Entry 2HG8 (X-ray diffraction, 1.80 A resolution); this record covers chains A and B.

# Chain A
Protein: Branched-chain-amino-acid aminotransferase, mitochondrial
From: Homo sapiens
Notes: EC 2.6.1.42
UniProtKB: O15382 (BCAT2_HUMAN); residues 1-365 here correspond to UniProt positions 28-392 (UniProt number = residue number + 27)
Amino-acid sequence (365 residues; numbered 1 to 365; the number before each row is that of its first residue):
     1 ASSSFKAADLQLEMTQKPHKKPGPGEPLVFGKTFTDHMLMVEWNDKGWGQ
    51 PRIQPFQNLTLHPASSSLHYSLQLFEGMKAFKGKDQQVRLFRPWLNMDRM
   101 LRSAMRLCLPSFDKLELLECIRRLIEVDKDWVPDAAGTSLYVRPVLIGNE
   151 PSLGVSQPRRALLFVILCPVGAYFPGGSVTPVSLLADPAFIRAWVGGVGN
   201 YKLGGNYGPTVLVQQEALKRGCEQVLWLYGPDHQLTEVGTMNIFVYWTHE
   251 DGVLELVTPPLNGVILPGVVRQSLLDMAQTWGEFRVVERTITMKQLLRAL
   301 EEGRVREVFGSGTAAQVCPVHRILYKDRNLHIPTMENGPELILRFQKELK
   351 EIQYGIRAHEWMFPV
Not modelled in the structure: 1-2, 173-178
Sequence notes: conflict Arg159 (Thr186 in O15382); engineered mutation Ala315 (Cys342 in O15382)
Curated features (UniProtKB/Swiss-Prot):
  - binding site (substrate): Tyr141
  - modified residue: Lys202 (N6-(pyridoxal phosphate)lysine), Lys294 (N6-acetyllysine)
Covalent attachments: pyridoxal phosphate (PLP) linked to Lys202
Residues lining bound ligands:
  - N-methylleucine (MLE), molecule 1: Tyr70, Leu153, Gly154, Val155
  - N-methylleucine (MLE), molecule 2: Val182, Gln224, Met241, Ala315, Cys318
  - pyridoxal phosphate (PLP): Arg99, Arg192, Tyr207, Glu237, Thr240, Met241, Asn242, Leu266, Gly268, Val269, Val270, Arg271, Ser311, Gly312, Thr313

# Chain B
Protein: Branched-chain-amino-acid aminotransferase, mitochondrial
From: Homo sapiens
Notes: EC 2.6.1.42
UniProtKB: O15382 (BCAT2_HUMAN); residues 501-865 here correspond to UniProt positions 28-392 (UniProt number = residue number - 473)
Amino-acid sequence (365 residues; row label = number of the first residue in the row):
   501 ASSSFKAADLQLEMTQKPHKKPGPGEPLVFGKTFTDHMLMVEWNDKGWGQ
   551 PRIQPFQNLTLHPASSSLHYSLQLFEGMKAFKGKDQQVRLFRPWLNMDRM
   601 LRSAMRLCLPSFDKLELLECIRRLIEVDKDWVPDAAGTSLYVRPVLIGNE
   651 PSLGVSQPRRALLFVILCPVGAYFPGGSVTPVSLLADPAFIRAWVGGVGN
   701 YKLGGNYGPTVLVQQEALKRGCEQVLWLYGPDHQLTEVGTMNIFVYWTHE
   751 DGVLELVTPPLNGVILPGVVRQSLLDMAQTWGEFRVVERTITMKQLLRAL
   801 EEGRVREVFGSGTAAQVCPVHRILYKDRNLHIPTMENGPELILRFQKELK
   851 EIQYGIRAHEWMFPV
Not modelled in the structure: 501-502
Sequence notes: conflict Arg659 (Thr186 in O15382); engineered mutation Ala815 (Cys342 in O15382)
Curated features (UniProtKB/Swiss-Prot):
  - binding site (substrate): Tyr641
  - modified residue: Lys702 (N6-(pyridoxal phosphate)lysine), Lys794 (N6-acetyllysine)
Residues lining bound ligands:
  - N-methylleucine (MLE): Phe530, Phe575, Tyr641, Arg643, Lys702, Tyr707, Thr740, Ala814
  - pyridoxal phosphate (PLP): Arg599, Arg692, Lys702, Tyr707, Glu737, Thr740, Met741, Asn742, Leu766, Gly768, Val769, Val770, Arg771, Ser811, Gly812, Thr813

# Chain A / chain B interface
Pairs across the interface (124; chain A residue first):
  Phe30(A) with Ser652(B); Leu653(B)
  Gly31(A) with Pro651(B); Ser652(B); Leu653(B), hydrogen bond (backbone-backbone)
  Lys32(A) with Glu650(B), salt bridge; Ser652(B); Arg659(B)
  Phe34(A) with His562(B); Ala564(B), hydrophobic; Pro651(B)
  Phe56(A) with His562(B); Pro563(B), hydrophobic
  Gln57(A) with Pro563(B)
  Asn58(A) with Thr560(B); Leu561(B); His562(B)
  Leu59(A) with Leu559(B); Thr560(B); Leu561(B), hydrogen bond (backbone-backbone); Leu568(B), hydrophobic
  Thr60(A) with Asn558(B); Leu559(B)
  Leu61(A) with Asn558(B); Leu559(B), hydrogen bond (backbone-backbone); Leu561(B), hydrophobic; Leu568(B), hydrophobic
  His62(A) with Phe534(B); Phe556(B); Asn558(B)
  Pro63(A) with Met538(B), hydrophobic; Phe556(B), hydrophobic; Gln557(B); Asn558(B); Phe664(B); Ile666(B)
  Ala64(A) with Phe534(B), hydrophobic
  Ser67(A) with Leu568(B); Gln573(B)
  Leu68(A) with Leu559(B), hydrophobic; Ser567(B); Leu568(B), hydrophobic; Gln573(B), hydrogen bond (backbone-side chain)
  His69(A) with Gln573(B); Phe575(B); Arg643(B), hydrogen bond; Val645(B); Gly704(B)
  Tyr70(A) with Gln573(B); Arg643(B), hydrogen bond; Gly704(B); Tyr707(B); Gly708(B), hydrogen bond (backbone-backbone)
  Ser71(A) with Ser571(B), hydrogen bond; Gln573(B); Gly704(B); Gly705(B)
  Gln73(A) with Ser567(B); Leu568(B), hydrogen bond (side chain-backbone); His569(B); Tyr570(B); Ser571(B); Gln573(B)
  Phe75(A) with His569(B); Tyr570(B), hydrophobic
  Arg106(A) with Pro709(B), hydrogen bond (side chain-backbone); Leu712(B)
  Leu107(A) with Gly708(B); Pro709(B)
  Cys108(A) with Val711(B), hydrophobic; Leu712(B), hydrophobic; Gln715(B), hydrogen bond
  Tyr141(A) with Leu653(B), hydrophobic
  Arg143(A) with His569(B), hydrogen bond; Tyr570(B), hydrogen bond; Leu653(B)
  Val145(A) with His569(B)
  Pro151(A) with Gly531(B); Phe534(B)
  Ser152(A) with Gly531(B); Lys532(B)
  Leu153(A) with Phe530(B); Gly531(B), hydrogen bond (backbone-backbone); Arg643(B); Cys668(B), hydrophobic
  Val155(A) with Tyr707(B); Thr710(B)
  Ser156(A) with Val711(B)
  Gln157(A) with Val711(B); Gln715(B)
  Arg159(A) with Lys532(B)
  Phe164(A) with Pro563(B)
  Ile166(A) with Pro563(B), hydrophobic
  Cys168(A) with Leu653(B), hydrophobic
  Ala189(A) with Gly696(B)
  Ile191(A) with Val695(B); Gly696(B), hydrogen bond (backbone-backbone)
  Trp194(A) with Ile691(B), hydrogen bond (side chain-backbone); Arg692(B); Trp694(B), hydrophobic
  Val195(A) with Ile691(B)
  Gly196(A) with Ala689(B); Ile691(B), hydrogen bond (backbone-backbone)
  Val198(A) with Pro709(B), hydrophobic
  Gly204(A) with His569(B); Tyr570(B); Ser571(B)
  Gly205(A) with Ser571(B)
  Tyr207(A) with Tyr570(B), hydrophobic; Val655(B)
  Gly208(A) with Tyr570(B), hydrogen bond (backbone-backbone); Leu607(B)
  Pro209(A) with Arg606(B), hydrogen bond (backbone-side chain); Leu607(B); Val698(B), hydrophobic
  Thr210(A) with Val655(B)
  Val211(A) with Cys608(B), hydrophobic; Ser656(B); Gln657(B)
  Leu212(A) with Arg606(B); Cys608(B), hydrophobic
  Gln215(A) with Cys608(B); Gln657(B)
  Tyr229(A) with Trp694(B)
Other interface residues (no listed pair), chain A (58 interface residues in all): Met38, Leu72, Met105, Ile147, Phe190, Val213
Other interface residues (no listed pair), chain B (61 interface residues in all): Leu572, Met605, Tyr641, Ile647, Gly654, Phe690, Ala693, Val713

# In short
The interface between chain A and chain B involves 58 residues on one side and 61 on the other; the contacts
include 19 hydrogen bonds and 1 salt bridge. Polar contacts include Lys32(A)-Glu650(B), Leu68(A)-Gln573(B) and
His69(A)-Arg643(B).
Chain A and chain B are both Branched-chain-amino-acid aminotransferase, mitochondrial (Homo sapiens); the
structure, Crystal Structure of Cys315Ala mutant of human mitochondrial branched chain aminotransferase
complexed with its substrate mimic ..., was determined by X-ray diffraction together with 2HDK, 2HGW, 2HGX and
2HHF from the same study.
